Entry 1JYC (X-ray diffraction, 2.75 A resolution); this record covers chains A and B of the 4 polymer chains in the assembly.

Chain A (and B):
Name: Concanavalin-Br
Organism: Canavalia ensiformis
Notes: chain B of this document is another copy of the same molecule, construct and numbering; everything in this record applies to it too
UniProtKB: P55915 (CONA_CANBR); residue numbers follow UniProt; this construct covers 1-237
Amino-acid sequence (237 residues; each row starts with the number of its first residue):
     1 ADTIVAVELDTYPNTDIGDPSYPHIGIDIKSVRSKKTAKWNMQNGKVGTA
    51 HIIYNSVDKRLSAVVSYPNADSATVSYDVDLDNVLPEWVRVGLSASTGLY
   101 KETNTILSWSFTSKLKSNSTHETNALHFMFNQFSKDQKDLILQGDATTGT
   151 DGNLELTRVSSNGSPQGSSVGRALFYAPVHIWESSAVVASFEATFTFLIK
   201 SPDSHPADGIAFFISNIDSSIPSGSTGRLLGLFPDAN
Sequence notes: conflict Asp-58 (Gly in P55915), Ala-70 (Gly in P55915), Asp-151 (Glu in P55915), Glu-155 (Arg in P55915)
Metal / ion sites: Mn2+: Glu-8, Asp-10, Asp-19, His-24; Ca2+: Asp-10, Tyr-12, Asn-14, Asp-19
Swiss-Prot annotation at these positions:
  - binding site (Mn(2+)): Glu-8, Asp-10, Asp-19, His-24, Ser-34
  - binding site (Ca(2+)): Asp-10, Tyr-12, Asn-14, Asp-19, Asp-208
  - binding site (a carbohydrate): Tyr-12, Leu-99, Tyr-100, Arg-228
Reported in the primary citation:
  - conformationally variable residues (loop rearrangement): Lys-200 to Pro-206

How chain A and chain B interact:
Contacting residue pairs - 49 pairs, chain A then chain B:
  Trp-88(A) with Asp-136(B); Gln-137(B); Lys-138(B); Asp-139(B)
  Arg-90(A) with Tyr-176(B)
  Ser-119(A) with Gln-132(B), hydrogen bond
  Glu-122(A) with Asn-131(B); Gln-132(B)
  Thr-123(A) with Met-129(B); Asn-131(B), hydrogen bond (backbone-side chain)
  Asn-124(A) with Met-129(B); Phe-130(B); Asn-131(B), hydrogen bond (side chain-backbone); Gln-132(B), hydrogen bond (side chain-backbone)
  Ala-125(A) with Phe-128(B); Met-129(B), hydrogen bond (backbone-backbone)
  Leu-126(A) with His-127(B)
  His-127(A) with Leu-126(B); His-127(B), hydrogen bond (backbone-backbone)
  Phe-128(A) with Ala-125(B)
  Met-129(A) with Thr-123(B); Asn-124(B); Ala-125(B), hydrogen bond (backbone-backbone)
  Asn-131(A) with His-121(B); Glu-122(B); Thr-123(B), hydrogen bond (side chain-backbone); Asn-124(B), hydrogen bond (backbone-side chain)
  Gln-132(A) with Ser-117(B), hydrogen bond; Ser-119(B); Asn-124(B), hydrogen bond (backbone-side chain); Glu-183(B)
  Ser-134(A) with His-180(B); Glu-183(B)
  Asp-136(A) with Trp-88(B), hydrogen bond (backbone-side chain)
  Gln-137(A) with Trp-88(B)
  Lys-138(A) with Trp-88(B); Pro-178(B); Ile-217(B)
  Asp-139(A) with Trp-88(B); Pro-178(B)
  Tyr-176(A) with Arg-90(B); Tyr-176(B), hydrophobic; Ala-177(B), hydrophobic; Pro-178(B)
  Ala-177(A) with Tyr-176(B), hydrophobic; Ala-177(B), hydrophobic
  Pro-178(A) with Lys-138(B); Asp-139(B); Tyr-176(B)
Also at the interface, not in a pair above, chain A (24 interface residues in all): Phe-130, Phe-175, Ile-217
Also at the interface, not in a pair above, chain B (28 interface residues in all): Ser-134, Phe-175

Summary:
24 residues of chain A and 28 residues of chain B are in contact, with 12 hydrogen bonds. Polar contacts
include Ser-119(A)/Gln-132(B), Thr-123(A)/Asn-131(B) and Asn-124(A)/Asn-131(B). UniProt lists 5 Mn2+-binding
residues, 5 Ca2+-binding residues and 4 carbohydrate-binding residues on chain A. The paper reports
conformational variability at Lys-200(A).
Both chains are Concanavalin-Br (Canavalia ensiformis). Entry 1JYC (CONCANAVALIN A/15-mer PEPTIDE COMPLEX) was
determined by X-ray diffraction together with 1JUI from the same study.
